6RDZ - chains 1 and 5 of the 31 polymer chains in the assembly; structure by electron microscopy, 3.50 A resolution.

# Chain 1
Protein: ATP synthase associated protein ASA1
From: Polytomella sp. Pringsheim 198.80
UniProtKB: Q85JD5 (Q85JD5_9CHLO); residue numbers follow UniProt; this construct covers 1-618
Chain sequence (618 residues; numbered 1 to 618; the number before each row is that of its first residue):
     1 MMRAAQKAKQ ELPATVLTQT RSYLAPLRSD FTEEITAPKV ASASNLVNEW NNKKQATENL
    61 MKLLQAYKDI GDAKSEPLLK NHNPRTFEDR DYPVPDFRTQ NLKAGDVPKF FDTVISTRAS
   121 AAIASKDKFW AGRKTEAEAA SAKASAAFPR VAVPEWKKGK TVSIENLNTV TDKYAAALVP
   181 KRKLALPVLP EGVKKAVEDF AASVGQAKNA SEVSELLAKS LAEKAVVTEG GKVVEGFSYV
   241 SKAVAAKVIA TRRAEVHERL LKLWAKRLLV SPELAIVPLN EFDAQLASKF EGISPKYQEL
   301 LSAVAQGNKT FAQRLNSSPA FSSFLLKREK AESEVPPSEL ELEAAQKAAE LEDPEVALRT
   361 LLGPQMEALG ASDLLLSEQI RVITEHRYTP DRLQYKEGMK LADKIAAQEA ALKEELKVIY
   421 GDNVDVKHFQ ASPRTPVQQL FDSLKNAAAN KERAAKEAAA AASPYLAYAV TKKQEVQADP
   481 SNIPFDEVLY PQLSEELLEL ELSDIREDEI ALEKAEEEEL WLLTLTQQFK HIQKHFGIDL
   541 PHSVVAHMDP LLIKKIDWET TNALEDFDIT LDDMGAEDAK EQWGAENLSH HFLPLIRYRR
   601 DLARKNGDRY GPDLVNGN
Unresolved in the structure: 1-22, 618

# Chain 5
Protein: Mitochondrial F1F0 ATP synthase associated 14 kDa protein
From: Polytomella sp. Pringsheim 198.80
UniProtKB: A0A024FSR7 (A0A024FSR7_9CHLO); numbering as in UniProt (aligned over 1-123)
Chain sequence (123 residues; each row starts with the number of its first residue):
     1 MKLLPESLQQ EAATAAVVAS WVLWHLDTQL LPTIMREHKL HACWAAAAKR YNEKLFKLNP
    61 SYDRVLSLPA VSKNQVLENV FHTAPKAPVE HLEKMVSANS KVYDALNLQS KRVLIWQVKP
   121 ALF

# How chain 1 and chain 5 interact
Contacting residue pairs - 146 pairs, chain 1 then chain 5:
  Leu-79(1) / Val-80(5)  hydrophobic
  His-82(1) / Asn-79(5)
  His-82(1) / Val-80(5)
  His-82(1) / His-82(5)
  Asn-83(1) / Val-76(5)
  Asn-83(1) / Val-80(5)
  Pro-84(1) / Val-71(5)  hydrophobic
  Pro-84(1) / Gln-75(5)
  Pro-84(1) / Asn-79(5)
  Arg-85(1) / Pro-69(5)
  Arg-85(1) / Val-71(5)  hydrogen bond (side chain-backbone)
  Arg-85(1) / Ser-72(5)
  Arg-85(1) / Lys-73(5)
  Arg-85(1) / Val-76(5)
  Glu-88(1) / Pro-69(5)
  Glu-88(1) / Ala-70(5)  hydrogen bond (side chain-backbone)
  Glu-88(1) / Val-71(5)
  Arg-90(1) / Ser-67(5)  hydrogen bond (side chain-backbone)
  Arg-90(1) / Leu-68(5)
  Arg-90(1) / Pro-69(5)
  Val-94(1) / Leu-66(5)  hydrophobic
  Pro-95(1) / Leu-66(5)
  Phe-97(1) / Tyr-62(5)  hydrophobic
  Arg-98(1) / Phe-56(5)  hydrogen bond (side chain-backbone)
  Arg-98(1) / Asn-59(5)  hydrogen bond (side chain-backbone)
  Arg-98(1) / Pro-60(5)
  Arg-98(1) / Tyr-62(5)
  Phe-111(1) / Tyr-62(5)
  Phe-111(1) / Asp-63(5)
  Phe-111(1) / Leu-66(5)  hydrophobic
  Val-114(1) / Leu-66(5)  hydrophobic
  Ile-115(1) / Val-65(5)
  Ile-115(1) / Ala-70(5)
  Arg-118(1) / Leu-66(5)  hydrogen bond (side chain-backbone)
  Arg-118(1) / Leu-68(5)  hydrogen bond (side chain-backbone)
  Arg-118(1) / Ala-70(5)
  Ala-119(1) / Ala-70(5)
  Ala-122(1) / Val-71(5)  hydrophobic
  Ile-123(1) / Gln-75(5)
  Lys-126(1) / Asn-79(5)  hydrogen bond
  Val-151(1) / Met-95(5)  hydrophobic
  Val-153(1) / Met-95(5)  hydrophobic
  Pro-154(1) / Asn-99(5)
  Trp-156(1) / Leu-106(5)
  Thr-161(1) / Leu-106(5)
  Thr-161(1) / Leu-108(5)
  Val-162(1) / Leu-106(5)  hydrogen bond (backbone-backbone)
  Val-162(1) / Asn-107(5)
  Ser-163(1) / Asn-107(5)
  Ile-164(1) / Asn-107(5)
  Leu-167(1) / Tyr-103(5)  hydrophobic
  Val-170(1) / Asn-99(5)
  Tyr-174(1) / His-91(5)
  Tyr-174(1) / Leu-92(5)  hydrophobic
  Tyr-174(1) / Met-95(5)
  Tyr-174(1) / Asn-99(5)
  Ala-175(1) / Leu-92(5)
  Leu-178(1) / Pro-88(5)
  Leu-178(1) / Val-89(5)  hydrophobic
  Leu-178(1) / Leu-92(5)  hydrophobic
  Phe-282(1) / Tyr-62(5)  hydrophobic
  Leu-286(1) / Tyr-62(5)  hydrophobic
  Ala-287(1) / Phe-56(5)
  Ser-288(1) / Phe-56(5)
  Lys-289(1) / Glu-53(5)
  Phe-290(1) / Glu-53(5)  hydrogen bond (backbone-side chain)
  Phe-290(1) / Phe-56(5)  hydrophobic
  Ile-293(1) / Phe-56(5)  hydrophobic
  Gln-394(1) / Val-65(5)
  Glu-397(1) / Ser-72(5)  hydrogen bond
  Glu-397(1) / Asn-74(5)  hydrogen bond
  Glu-397(1) / Gln-75(5)
  Lys-400(1) / Asn-74(5)
  Leu-401(1) / Lys-73(5)
  Leu-401(1) / Leu-77(5)  hydrophobic
  Lys-404(1) / Asn-74(5)  hydrogen bond (side chain-backbone)
  Lys-404(1) / Leu-77(5)  hydrogen bond (side chain-backbone)
  Lys-404(1) / Glu-78(5)
  Ser-463(1) / Tyr-103(5)
  Pro-464(1) / Tyr-103(5)
  Tyr-465(1) / Val-96(5)
  Tyr-465(1) / Asn-99(5)
  Tyr-465(1) / Ser-100(5)
  Tyr-465(1) / Tyr-103(5)  hydrophobic
  Leu-466(1) / Ser-100(5)
  Ala-469(1) / Val-96(5)  hydrophobic
  Lys-473(1) / Leu-92(5)
  Lys-473(1) / Glu-93(5)
  Gln-477(1) / Val-89(5)
  Leu-497(1) / Phe-81(5)  hydrophobic
  Leu-500(1) / Lys-73(5)  hydrogen bond (backbone-side chain)
  Leu-500(1) / Val-76(5)  hydrophobic
  Glu-501(1) / Lys-73(5)
  Asp-504(1) / Lys-73(5)
  Glu-507(1) / Pro-69(5)
  Ala-511(1) / Leu-68(5)  hydrophobic
  Lys-514(1) / Arg-64(5)  hydrogen bond (backbone-side chain)
  Ala-515(1) / Arg-64(5)
  Glu-518(1) / Pro-60(5)
  Trp-521(1) / Leu-55(5)  hydrophobic
  Leu-522(1) / Leu-55(5)  hydrophobic
  Leu-522(1) / Asn-59(5)
  Leu-525(1) / Tyr-51(5)
  Leu-525(1) / Leu-55(5)  hydrophobic
  Phe-529(1) / Trp-44(5)  hydrophobic
  Phe-536(1) / Glu-37(5)
  Phe-536(1) / His-41(5)
  His-542(1) / Thr-33(5)  hydrogen bond (side chain-backbone)
  His-542(1) / Arg-36(5)
  His-542(1) / Glu-37(5)
  Val-545(1) / Leu-40(5)  hydrophobic
  Leu-552(1) / Leu-40(5)  hydrophobic
  Ile-553(1) / Arg-36(5)
  Ile-556(1) / Met-35(5)
  Ile-556(1) / Arg-36(5)
  Ile-556(1) / Lys-39(5)
  Ile-556(1) / Leu-40(5)
  Asp-557(1) / Arg-36(5)  salt bridge
  Glu-559(1) / Lys-39(5)  salt bridge
  Thr-560(1) / Pro-32(5)
  Thr-560(1) / Met-35(5)
  Leu-564(1) / Lys-39(5)  hydrogen bond (backbone-side chain)
  Glu-565(1) / Met-35(5)
  Glu-565(1) / Lys-39(5)
  Asp-568(1) / His-38(5)  salt bridge
  Asp-568(1) / Ala-42(5)
  Lys-580(1) / Ala-46(5)
  Glu-581(1) / Ala-46(5)
  Glu-581(1) / Lys-49(5)
  Glu-581(1) / Arg-50(5)
  Trp-583(1) / Cys-43(5)  hydrophobic
  Gly-584(1) / Cys-43(5)
  Gly-584(1) / Ala-47(5)
  Ala-585(1) / Ala-47(5)
  Asn-587(1) / Cys-43(5)  hydrogen bond
  Leu-588(1) / Trp-44(5)  hydrophobic
  Leu-588(1) / Ala-47(5)  hydrophobic
  Leu-588(1) / Tyr-51(5)
  His-591(1) / Trp-44(5)
  His-591(1) / Tyr-51(5)  hydrogen bond
  Phe-592(1) / Tyr-51(5)  hydrophobic
  Phe-592(1) / Lys-54(5)
  Phe-592(1) / Leu-55(5)  hydrophobic
  Phe-592(1) / Leu-58(5)  hydrophobic
  Leu-595(1) / Leu-58(5)  hydrophobic
  Arg-599(1) / Leu-58(5)  hydrogen bond (side chain-backbone)
Interface residues without a listed pair, chain 1 (95 interface residues in all): Asp-96, Ala-152, Thr-171, Glu-291, Gln-408, Ile-532, Phe-567, Gln-582
Interface residues without a listed pair, chain 5 (63 interface residues in all): Leu-31, Asn-52, Lys-57, Val-102, Asp-104

# Summary
Chain 1 and chain 5 form an interface of 95 and 63 residues respectively; the contacts include 21 hydrogen
bonds and 3 salt bridges. Among the polar pairs are Asp-557(1)/Arg-36(5), Glu-559(1)/Lys-39(5) and
Asp-568(1)/His-38(5).
Here chain 1 is ATP synthase associated protein ASA1 and chain 5 is Mitochondrial F1F0 ATP synthase associated
14 kDa protein, both from Polytomella sp. Pringsheim 198.80. Entry 6RDZ (Cryo-EM structure of Polytomella
F-ATP synthase, Rotary substate 2A, composite map) was determined by electron microscopy, deposited together
with 6RD4, 6RD5, 6RD6, 6RD7, 6RD8, 6RD9 and 46 further entries.
